Entry 1VBA (X-ray diffraction, 2.90 A resolution); this record covers chains 1 and 2 of the 5 polymer chains in the assembly.

# Chain 1
Name: Poliovirus type 3
From: Poliovirus type 3 (strains P3/LEON/37 AND P3/LEON 12A[1]B)
UniProt: P03302 (POLG_POL3L); residues 3-302 here correspond to UniProt positions 578-877 (UniProt number = residue number + 575)
Sequence (300 residues; each row starts with the number of its first residue):
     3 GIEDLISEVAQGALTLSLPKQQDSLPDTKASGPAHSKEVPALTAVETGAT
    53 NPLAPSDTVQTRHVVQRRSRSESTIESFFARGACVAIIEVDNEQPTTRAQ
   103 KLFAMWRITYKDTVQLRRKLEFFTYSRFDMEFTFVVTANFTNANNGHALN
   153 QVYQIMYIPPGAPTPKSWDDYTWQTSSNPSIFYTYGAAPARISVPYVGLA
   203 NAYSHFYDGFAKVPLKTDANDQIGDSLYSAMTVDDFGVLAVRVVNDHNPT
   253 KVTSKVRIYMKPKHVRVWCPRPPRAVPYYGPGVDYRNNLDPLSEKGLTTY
Unresolved in the structure: 3-23
Small-molecule neighbours: r78206 (J78; (methylpyridazine piperidine propyloxyphenyl)ethylacetate): Ile110, Thr111, Tyr112, Lys113, Met132, Phe134, Phe136, Ile157, Tyr159, Pro181, Ser182, Ile183, Ile194, Val196, Val199, Tyr205, Phe238, Leu241, Met262

# Chain 2
Name: Poliovirus type 3
From: Poliovirus type 3 (strains P3/LEON/37 AND P3/LEON 12A[1]B)
UniProt: P03302 (POLG_POL3L); residues 1-271 here correspond to UniProt positions 69-339 (UniProt number = residue number + 68)
Sequence (271 residues; each row starts with the number of its first residue):
     1 SPNVEACGYSDRVLQLTLGNSTITTQEAANSVVAYGRWPEFIRDDEANPV
    51 DQPTEPDVATCRFYTLDTVMWGKESKGWWWKLPDALRDMGLFGQNMYYHY
   101 LGRSGYTVHVQCNASKFHQGALGVFAIPEYCLAGDSDKQRYTSYANANPG
   151 ERGGKFYSQFNKDNAVTSPKREFCPVDYLLGCGVLLGNAFVYPHQIINLR
   201 TNNSATIVLPYVNALAIDSMVKHNNWGIAILPLSPLDFAQDSSVEIPITV
   251 TIAPMCSEFNGLRNVTAPKFQ
Unresolved in the structure: 1-5

# How chain 1 and chain 2 interact
Contacting residue pairs (107; chain 1 residue first):
  Glu48(1) - Ala29(2)
  Glu48(1) - Gln195(2)
  Glu48(1) - Ile196(2)  hydrogen bond (backbone-backbone)
  Glu48(1) - Asn198(2)  hydrogen bond
  Glu48(1) - Thr201(2)  hydrogen bond
  Glu48(1) - Asn202(2)
  Thr49(1) - Ala29(2)
  Thr49(1) - Val32(2)
  Thr49(1) - Gln195(2)  hydrogen bond (backbone-side chain)
  Gly50(1) - His194(2)
  Thr126(1) - Glu129(2)
  Tyr127(1) - Glu129(2)  hydrogen bond
  Tyr127(1) - Val212(2)  hydrophobic
  Tyr127(1) - Asn213(2)
  Tyr127(1) - Ala214(2)
  Ala202(1) - Ala214(2)
  Ala202(1) - Leu215(2)  hydrophobic
  Asn203(1) - Ala214(2)  hydrogen bond (backbone-backbone)
  Asn203(1) - Leu215(2)
  Ala204(1) - Ala214(2)
  Ser206(1) - Ala214(2)
  Phe208(1) - Glu129(2)
  Tyr209(1) - Glu129(2)
  Tyr209(1) - Cys131(2)  hydrogen bond (backbone-side chain)
  Tyr209(1) - Lys222(2)
  Tyr209(1) - His223(2)
  Asp210(1) - Lys81(2)  salt bridge
  Asp210(1) - Glu129(2)  hydrogen bond (backbone-side chain)
  Asp210(1) - Tyr130(2)
  Asp210(1) - Cys131(2)  hydrogen bond (backbone-side chain)
  Asp210(1) - His223(2)
  Asp210(1) - Asn224(2)  hydrogen bond (backbone-backbone)
  Gly211(1) - Lys222(2)
  Phe212(1) - Thr142(2)
  Phe212(1) - Tyr144(2)  hydrophobic
  Phe212(1) - Ala147(2)  hydrophobic
  Phe212(1) - Lys222(2)  hydrogen bond (backbone-backbone)
  Ala213(1) - Lys222(2)  hydrogen bond (backbone-side chain)
  Val215(1) - Tyr144(2)  hydrophobic
  Val215(1) - Val221(2)
  Val215(1) - Lys222(2)
  Val215(1) - Pro268(2)  hydrophobic
  Pro216(1) - Tyr144(2)
  Pro216(1) - Pro268(2)
  Pro216(1) - Lys269(2)  hydrogen bond (backbone-backbone)
  Leu217(1) - Thr266(2)
  Leu217(1) - Ala267(2)
  Leu217(1) - Lys269(2)
  Lys218(1) - Ala267(2)  hydrogen bond (backbone-backbone)
  Lys218(1) - Pro268(2)
  Lys218(1) - Lys269(2)
  Asp227(1) - Arg171(2)  salt bridge
  Leu229(1) - Arg140(2)
  Tyr230(1) - Tyr130(2)
  Tyr230(1) - Cys131(2)
  Tyr230(1) - Leu132(2)  hydrogen bond (side chain-backbone)
  Tyr230(1) - Arg140(2)  hydrogen bond (backbone-backbone)
  Tyr230(1) - Thr142(2)
  Tyr230(1) - Phe173(2)
  Ser231(1) - Cys131(2)
  Ala232(1) - Arg140(2)
  Cys271(1) - Tyr35(2)
  Cys271(1) - Val212(2)  hydrophobic
  Pro272(1) - Tyr192(2)
  Arg273(1) - Pro128(2)  hydrogen bond (side chain-backbone)
  Arg273(1) - Glu129(2)  hydrogen bond (side chain-backbone)
  Arg273(1) - Tyr192(2)  hydrogen bond
  Pro274(1) - Val184(2)
  Pro274(1) - Asn188(2)
  Pro274(1) - Val191(2)
  Pro274(1) - Tyr192(2)
  Pro275(1) - Val184(2)
  Arg276(1) - Cys182(2)  hydrogen bond (side chain-backbone)
  Arg276(1) - Gly183(2)
  Ala277(1) - Gly183(2)  hydrogen bond (backbone-backbone)
  Ala277(1) - Val184(2)
  Ala277(1) - Leu185(2)  hydrophobic
  Val278(1) - Leu179(2)  hydrophobic
  Val278(1) - Gly183(2)  hydrogen bond (backbone-backbone)
  Tyr281(1) - Asp137(2)  hydrogen bond (side chain-backbone)
  Tyr281(1) - Gln139(2)
  Gly282(1) - Gln139(2)
  Pro283(1) - Gln139(2)
  Pro283(1) - Arg140(2)
  Gly284(1) - Arg140(2)
  Val285(1) - Cys131(2)
  Val285(1) - Leu132(2)
  Val285(1) - Ala133(2)
  Val285(1) - Cys182(2)
  Asp286(1) - Ala133(2)
  Asp286(1) - Gly134(2)  hydrogen bond (side chain-backbone)
  Asp286(1) - Gln139(2)
  Asp286(1) - Arg140(2)  hydrogen bond (side chain-backbone)
  Tyr287(1) - Ala133(2)  hydrophobic
  Tyr287(1) - Phe160(2)  hydrophobic
  Tyr287(1) - Cys174(2)  hydrogen bond (side chain-backbone)
  Tyr287(1) - Pro175(2)
  Tyr287(1) - Val176(2)  hydrogen bond (side chain-backbone)
  Tyr287(1) - Gly181(2)
  Tyr287(1) - Cys182(2)
  Tyr287(1) - Gly183(2)
  Arg288(1) - Asp137(2)  salt bridge
  Arg288(1) - Phe160(2)
  Arg288(1) - Lys162(2)
  Leu291(1) - Phe160(2)  hydrophobic
  Leu291(1) - Tyr178(2)  hydrogen bond (backbone-side chain)
  Leu294(1) - Leu185(2)  hydrophobic
Other interface residues (no listed pair), chain 1 (48 interface residues in all): Val47, Leu201, Lys214, Asp223, Ser228, Pro293
Other interface residues (no listed pair), chain 2 (59 interface residues in all): Asn30, Ile127, Ser136, Ser143, Asn148, Ala189, Ala216

# In short
The interface between chain 1 and chain 2 involves 48 residues on one side and 59 on the other; the contacts
include 28 hydrogen bonds and 3 salt bridges. Polar contacts include Asp210(1)-Lys81(2), Asp227(1)-Arg171(2)
and Arg288(1)-Asp137(2). Chain 1 binds r78206.
Chain 1 is Poliovirus type 3 and chain 2 is Poliovirus type 3, both from Poliovirus type 3 (strains P3/LEON/37
AND P3/LEON 12A[1]B); the structure, Poliovirus (type 3, sabin strain) (P3/sabin, P3/leon/12A(1)B) complexed
with R78206, was determined by X-ray diffraction (same publication as 1VBB, 1VBC, 1VBD and 1VBE).
